PDB entry 4YMS | X-ray diffraction, 2.80 A resolution | chains J and C of the 4 polymer chains in the assembly

[Chain J]
Molecule: ABC-type polar amino acid transport system, ATPase component
Organism: Caldanaerobacter subterraneus subsp. tengcongensis MB4
UniProtKB: Q8RCC2 (Q8RCC2_CALS4); numbering as in UniProt (aligned over 1-240)
Amino-acid sequence (240 residues; each row starts with the number of its first residue):
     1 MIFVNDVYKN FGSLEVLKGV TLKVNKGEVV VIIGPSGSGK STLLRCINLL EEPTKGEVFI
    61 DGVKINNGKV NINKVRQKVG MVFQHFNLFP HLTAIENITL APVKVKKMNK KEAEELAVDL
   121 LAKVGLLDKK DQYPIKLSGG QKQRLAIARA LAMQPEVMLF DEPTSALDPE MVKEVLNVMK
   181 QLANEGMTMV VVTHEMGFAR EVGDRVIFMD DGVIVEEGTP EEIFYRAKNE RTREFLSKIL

[Chain C]
Molecule: ABC-type amino acid transport system, permease component
Organism: Caldanaerobacter subterraneus subsp. tengcongensis MB4
UniProtKB: Q8RCC3 (Q8RCC3_CALS4); residue numbers follow UniProt; this construct covers 1-220
Amino-acid sequence (220 residues; row label = number of the first residue in the row):
     1 MTVDFLSMVK YTPLFISGLI MTLKLTFLAV TIGVLMGLFI ALMKMSSIKP IKLVASSYIE
    61 VIRGTPLLVQ LLLIYNGLMQ FGMNIPAFTA GVSALAINSS AYVAEIIRAG IQAVDPGQNE
   121 AARSLGMTHA MAMRYVIIPQ AIKNILPALG NEFIVMLKES AIVSVIGFAD LTRQADIIQS
   181 VTYRYFEPYI IIAAIYFVMT LTFSKLLSLF ERRLRAGDIR
Disordered / not traced: 215-220
From the paper describing this entry:
  - mutagenesis - Y189A: abolished catalytic activity
  - self-association interface (contacts with another copy of this molecule): Tyr189 (proposed by the authors, not directly observed)
  - mutagenesis - E152A: increased catalytic activity (ArtI/Arg/His-stimulated ATPase activity)

[How chain J and chain C interact]
Pairs across the interface (40):
  Arg45(J) with Glu120(C), salt bridge
  Asn48(J) with Ser124(C), hydrogen bond
  Leu50(J) with Glu120(C); Ser124(C)
  Asn73(J) with Arg123(C), hydrogen bond; Gly126(C); Met127(C); Thr128(C), hydrogen bond (side chain-backbone)
  Arg76(J) with Arg123(C); Ser124(C)
  Phe83(J) with Glu120(C); Ala121(C), hydrophobic; Ser124(C)
  Asn87(J) with Gly117(C), hydrogen bond (side chain-backbone); Gln118(C); Ala121(C)
  Leu88(J) with Gln118(C), hydrogen bond (backbone-side chain)
  Phe89(J) with Gln118(C); Ala121(C), hydrophobic; Ala122(C); Val136(C), hydrophobic
  Pro90(J) with Gln118(C); Gln140(C)
  His91(J) with Tyr135(C), hydrogen bond (side chain-backbone); Val136(C); Gln140(C), hydrogen bond; Lys143(C)
  Leu100(J) with Met127(C), hydrophobic; Tyr135(C), hydrophobic; Val136(C), hydrophobic
  Ala101(J) with Leu125(C)
  Lys104(J) with Met131(C); Tyr135(C), hydrogen bond
  Val105(J) with Leu125(C); Gly126(C); Met127(C); Met131(C), hydrophobic
  Arg149(J) with Ala121(C); Leu125(C)
  Met153(J) with Leu125(C)
Interface residues without a listed pair, chain J (22 interface residues in all): Ile72, Gln77, Val79, Met81, Ala150
Interface residues without a listed pair, chain C (17 interface residues in all): Pro139

[Overview]
Chain J and chain C form an interface of 22 and 17 residues respectively; the contacts include 8 hydrogen
bonds and 1 salt bridge. Polar pairs include Arg45(J)-Glu120(C), Asn48(J)-Ser124(C) and Asn73(J)-Arg123(C).
From the paper: Y189A of chain C abolishes catalytic activity; a self-association interface involving
Tyr189(C).
Chain J is ABC-type polar amino acid transport system, ATPase component and chain C is ABC-type amino acid
transport system, permease component, both from Caldanaerobacter subterraneus subsp. tengcongensis MB4; the
structure, Crystal structure of an amino acid ABC transporter, was determined by X-ray diffraction, deposited
together with 4YMT, 4YMU, 4YMV, 4YMW and 4YMX.
